Entry 2Q32 (X-ray diffraction, 2.40 A resolution); this record covers chains A and B.

[Chain A (and B)]
Molecule: Heme oxygenase 2
Source organism: Homo sapiens
Notes: EC 1.14.99.3; chain B of this document is another copy of the same molecule, construct and numbering; everything in this record applies to it too
UniProt: P30519 (HMOX2_HUMAN); numbering as in UniProt (aligned over 1-264)
Sequence (264 residues; each row starts with the number of its first residue):
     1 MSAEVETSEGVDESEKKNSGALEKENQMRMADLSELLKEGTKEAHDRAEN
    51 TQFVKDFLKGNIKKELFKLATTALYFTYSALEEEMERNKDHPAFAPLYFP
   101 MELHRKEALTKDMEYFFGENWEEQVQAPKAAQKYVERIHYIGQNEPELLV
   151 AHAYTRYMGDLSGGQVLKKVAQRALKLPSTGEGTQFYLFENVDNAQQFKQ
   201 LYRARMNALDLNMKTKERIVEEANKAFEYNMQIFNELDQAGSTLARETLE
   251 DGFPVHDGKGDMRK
Disordered / not traced: 1-28, 242-264 (chain B: 1-30, 249-264)
Differences from the reference sequence: engineered mutation Ala-127 (Cys in P30519)
Residues lining bound ligands: oxtoxynol-10 (OXN): Ala-48, Glu-49, Val-54, Phe-57, Ala-70, Leu-74, Thr-77, Tyr-78, Tyr-134, His-152, Thr-155, Arg-156, Asp-160, Leu-167, Phe-186, Tyr-187, Ala-226, Phe-227, Asn-230, Phe-234

[Interface between chain A and chain B]
Pairs across the interface (22):
  Glu-43(A) with Gln-143(B)
  Arg-47(A) with Glu-136(B); His-139(B); Tyr-140(B); Gln-143(B), hydrogen bond
  Thr-51(A) with Glu-136(B), hydrogen bond
  Gln-52(A) with Lys-129(B)
  Lys-133(A) with Glu-221(B), salt bridge
  Asn-224(A) with Tyr-140(B); Asn-144(B), hydrogen bond
  Lys-225(A) with Tyr-140(B)
  Glu-228(A) with Arg-137(B), salt bridge; Tyr-140(B)
  Met-231(A) with Glu-136(B)
  Gln-232(A) with Arg-137(B); Lys-225(B), hydrogen bond; Tyr-229(B), hydrogen bond
  Asn-235(A) with Lys-133(B), hydrogen bond; Tyr-229(B), hydrogen bond; Gln-232(B), hydrogen bond
  Asp-238(A) with Lys-133(B), salt bridge
  Gln-239(A) with Gln-232(B)
Other interface residues (no listed pair), chain A (14 interface residues in all): Asn-50
Other interface residues (no listed pair), chain B (13 interface residues in all): Glu-145

[Summary]
14 residues of chain A and 13 residues of chain B are in contact; the contacts include 8 hydrogen bonds and 3
salt bridges. Among the polar pairs are Lys-133(A)/Glu-221(B), Glu-228(A)/Arg-137(B) and
Asp-238(A)/Lys-133(B). Chain A binds oxtoxynol-10.
Chain A and chain B are both Heme oxygenase 2 (Homo sapiens); the structure, Crystal structure of human heme
oxygenase-2 C127A (HO-2), was determined by X-ray diffraction, deposited together with 2RGZ and 2QPP.
